Entry 9B6R (electron microscopy, 3.19 A resolution); this record covers chains D and F of the 8 polymer chains in the assembly.

# Chain D (and F)
Molecule: Capsid protein VP1
Source organism: Adeno-associated virus
Notes: chain F of this document is another copy of the same molecule, construct and numbering; everything in this record applies to it too
Reference sequence: Q6JC22 (Q6JC22_9VIRU); numbering as in UniProt (aligned over 203-736)
Amino-acid sequence (534 residues; each row starts with the number of its first residue):
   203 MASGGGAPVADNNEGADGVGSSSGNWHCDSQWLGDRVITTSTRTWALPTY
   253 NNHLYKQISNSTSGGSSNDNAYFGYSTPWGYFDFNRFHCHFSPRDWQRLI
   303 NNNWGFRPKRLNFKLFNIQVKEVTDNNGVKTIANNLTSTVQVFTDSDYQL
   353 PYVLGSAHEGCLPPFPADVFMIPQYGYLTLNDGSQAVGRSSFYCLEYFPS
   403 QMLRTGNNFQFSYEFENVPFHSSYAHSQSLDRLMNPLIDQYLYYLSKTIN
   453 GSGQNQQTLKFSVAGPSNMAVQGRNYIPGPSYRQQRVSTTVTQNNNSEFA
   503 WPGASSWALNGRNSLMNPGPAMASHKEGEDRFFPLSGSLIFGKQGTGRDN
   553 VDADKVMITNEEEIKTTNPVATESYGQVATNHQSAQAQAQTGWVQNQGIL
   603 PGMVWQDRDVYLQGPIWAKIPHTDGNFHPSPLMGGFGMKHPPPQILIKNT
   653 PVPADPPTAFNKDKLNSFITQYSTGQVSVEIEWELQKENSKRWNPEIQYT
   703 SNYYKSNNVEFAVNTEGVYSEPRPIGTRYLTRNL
Unresolved in the structure: 203-242, 293-319, 427-477, 680-736 (chain F: 203-221, 338-339, 399-410, 655-669)
Reported in the primary citation:
  - mutagenesis - Q588R: abolished binding to Fab1-1

# How chain D and chain F interact
Pairs across the interface (243; chain D residue first):
  Ile260(D) - Pro438(F)  hydrophobic
  Ile260(D) - Leu439(F)  hydrophobic
  Ser268(D) - Ser469(F)
  Asp271(D) - Arg434(F)  hydrogen bond (backbone-side chain)
  Asn272(D) - Arg434(F)
  Asn272(D) - Asn470(F)  hydrogen bond
  Asn272(D) - Met471(F)  hydrogen bond (side chain-backbone)
  Asn272(D) - Ala472(F)  hydrogen bond (side chain-backbone)
  Ala273(D) - Arg434(F)  hydrogen bond (backbone-side chain)
  Tyr274(D) - Arg434(F)
  Tyr274(D) - Pro468(F)
  Tyr274(D) - Met471(F)  hydrophobic
  Ser278(D) - Leu439(F)
  Tyr283(D) - Asn437(F)  hydrogen bond
  Arg288(D) - Tyr443(F)
  Gln351(D) - Asn691(F)  hydrogen bond (side chain-backbone)
  Gln351(D) - Lys693(F)
  Gln351(D) - Asn735(F)  hydrogen bond (backbone-side chain)
  Leu352(D) - Asn735(F)  hydrogen bond (backbone-side chain)
  Pro353(D) - Gln430(F)
  Pro353(D) - Asn735(F)
  Val355(D) - Asn437(F)
  Gly357(D) - Asn477(F)  hydrogen bond (backbone-side chain)
  Ser358(D) - Leu435(F)
  Ser358(D) - Met436(F)
  Ser358(D) - Gln442(F)  hydrogen bond (backbone-side chain)
  Ala359(D) - Gln442(F)
  Ala359(D) - Tyr443(F)  hydrogen bond (backbone-backbone)
  His360(D) - Met436(F)
  His360(D) - Asn437(F)  hydrogen bond (side chain-backbone)
  His360(D) - Ile440(F)  hydrogen bond (side chain-backbone)
  His360(D) - Asp441(F)  hydrogen bond (side chain-backbone)
  His360(D) - Tyr443(F)
  Glu361(D) - Ile440(F)
  Glu361(D) - Asp441(F)  hydrogen bond (backbone-backbone)
  Glu361(D) - Tyr443(F)
  Gln376(D) - Asn437(F)  hydrogen bond (backbone-side chain)
  Gln376(D) - Leu439(F)
  Gly378(D) - Asn437(F)
  Gly378(D) - Pro438(F)
  Gly378(D) - Leu439(F)
  Tyr379(D) - Pro438(F)
  Leu380(D) - Gln430(F)  hydrogen bond (backbone-side chain)
  Leu380(D) - Arg434(F)
  Leu380(D) - Met436(F)  hydrophobic
  Leu380(D) - Pro438(F)  hydrophobic
  Leu380(D) - Met471(F)  hydrophobic
  Thr381(D) - Ser429(F)
  Leu382(D) - His428(F)
  Leu382(D) - Ser429(F)  hydrogen bond (backbone-backbone)
  Leu382(D) - Gln430(F)
  Leu382(D) - Ser431(F)
  Leu382(D) - Thr568(F)
  Asp384(D) - Glu529(F)
  Gly390(D) - Arg694(F)
  Gly390(D) - Ile699(F)
  Arg391(D) - Ala427(F)
  Arg391(D) - Ser429(F)
  Arg391(D) - Glu565(F)  salt bridge
  Arg391(D) - Ile699(F)
  Arg391(D) - Arg730(F)
  Arg391(D) - Thr733(F)
  Ser392(D) - Arg694(F)  hydrogen bond (backbone-side chain)
  Ser392(D) - Asn696(F)  hydrogen bond (backbone-side chain)
  Ser393(D) - Ser429(F)
  Ser393(D) - Arg694(F)
  Ser393(D) - Thr733(F)
  Phe394(D) - Trp695(F)  hydrogen bond (backbone-backbone)
  Phe394(D) - Asn696(F)
  Tyr395(D) - Arg694(F)
  Tyr395(D) - Asn735(F)  hydrogen bond
  Tyr399(D) - Lys693(F)
  Tyr399(D) - Trp695(F)  hydrophobic
  Phe400(D) - Lys693(F)
  Pro482(D) - Leu602(F)  hydrophobic
  Pro482(D) - Pro603(F)
  Tyr484(D) - Gly578(F)
  Tyr484(D) - Gln579(F)  hydrogen bond (side chain-backbone)
  Tyr484(D) - Val580(F)
  Tyr484(D) - Gln599(F)
  Arg485(D) - Ala581(F)
  Arg485(D) - Thr582(F)
  Arg485(D) - Asn583(F)
  Gln486(D) - Ala581(F)
  Gln487(D) - Ala581(F)
  Gln487(D) - Asn583(F)
  Gln487(D) - Gln585(F)  hydrogen bond (side chain-backbone)
  Gln487(D) - Ala591(F)
  Arg488(D) - His584(F)  hydrogen bond
  Arg488(D) - Gln585(F)  hydrogen bond (backbone-side chain)
  Val489(D) - Leu461(F)  hydrophobic
  Val489(D) - Gln585(F)
  Ser490(D) - Leu461(F)
  Val493(D) - Gln459(F)
  Val493(D) - Leu461(F)  hydrophobic
  Gln495(D) - Ser586(F)
  Gln495(D) - Ala587(F)  hydrogen bond (backbone-backbone)
  Asn496(D) - Gln459(F)
  Asn496(D) - Leu461(F)
  Asn496(D) - Gln585(F)
  Asn497(D) - Gln459(F)
  Asn497(D) - Ser586(F)
  Asn497(D) - Ala587(F)
  Asn497(D) - Ala589(F)  hydrogen bond (side chain-backbone)
  Asn497(D) - Gln590(F)
  Asn498(D) - Ile451(F)
  Asn498(D) - Gly455(F)  hydrogen bond (side chain-backbone)
  Asn498(D) - Gln456(F)
  Asn498(D) - Asn457(F)
  Asn498(D) - Gln458(F)
  Asn498(D) - Gln459(F)
  Ser499(D) - Thr450(F)  hydrogen bond (backbone-side chain)
  Ser499(D) - Ile451(F)
  Glu500(D) - Ser448(F)
  Glu500(D) - Lys449(F)
  Glu500(D) - Thr450(F)  hydrogen bond (side chain-backbone)
  Glu500(D) - Ile451(F)
  Phe501(D) - Thr450(F)  hydrogen bond (backbone-side chain)
  Phe501(D) - Gln585(F)
  Phe501(D) - Ala591(F)  hydrophobic
  Ala502(D) - Leu447(F)
  Ala502(D) - Ser448(F)
  Ala502(D) - Thr450(F)
  Pro504(D) - Thr593(F)
  Gly505(D) - Thr593(F)
  Ser507(D) - Gln579(F)
  Ser507(D) - Ala581(F)
  Ser508(D) - Tyr577(F)
  Ser508(D) - Gly578(F)
  Ser508(D) - Gln579(F)  hydrogen bond (backbone-backbone)
  Trp509(D) - Asp433(F)
  Trp509(D) - Arg476(F)
  Trp509(D) - Ile479(F)
  Trp509(D) - Pro480(F)
  Trp509(D) - Tyr577(F)
  Ala510(D) - Tyr577(F)  hydrogen bond (backbone-backbone)
  Leu511(D) - Leu432(F)  hydrophobic
  Leu511(D) - Lys567(F)
  Leu511(D) - Thr568(F)
  Leu511(D) - Asn570(F)
  Asn512(D) - Glu529(F)
  Asn512(D) - Lys567(F)
  Gly513(D) - Lys528(F)
  Arg514(D) - Ser431(F)  hydrogen bond
  Arg514(D) - Asp433(F)  salt bridge
  Arg514(D) - Arg434(F)
  Asn515(D) - Ala472(F)
  Ser516(D) - Asp433(F)
  Ser516(D) - Ala472(F)
  Ser516(D) - Arg476(F)
  Leu517(D) - Ala472(F)  hydrogen bond (backbone-backbone)
  Leu517(D) - Val473(F)
  Asn519(D) - Val473(F)
  Asn519(D) - Gln474(F)
  Asn519(D) - Gly475(F)
  Asn519(D) - Arg476(F)  hydrogen bond (backbone-backbone)
  Pro520(D) - Arg476(F)
  Phe535(D) - Leu461(F)  hydrophobic
  Leu541(D) - Leu444(F)  hydrophobic
  Ile542(D) - Leu444(F)
  Ile542(D) - Tyr445(F)  hydrogen bond (backbone-backbone)
  Ile542(D) - Phe463(F)  hydrophobic
  Phe543(D) - Tyr443(F)  hydrophobic
  Phe543(D) - Leu444(F)  hydrophobic
  Phe543(D) - Tyr445(F)
  Gly544(D) - Tyr445(F)
  Thr548(D) - Tyr445(F)
  Gly549(D) - Tyr445(F)
  Arg550(D) - Asp441(F)  salt bridge
  Arg550(D) - Ser464(F)
  Arg550(D) - Val465(F)  hydrogen bond (backbone-backbone)
  Arg550(D) - Ser469(F)
  Asp551(D) - Phe463(F)
  Asn552(D) - Ser448(F)  hydrogen bond
  Asn552(D) - Lys449(F)
  Asn552(D) - Phe463(F)  hydrogen bond (backbone-backbone)
  Asn552(D) - Ser464(F)  hydrogen bond (backbone-side chain)
  Val553(D) - Lys462(F)
  Val553(D) - Phe463(F)  hydrogen bond (backbone-backbone)
  Asp554(D) - Leu461(F)
  Asp554(D) - Lys462(F)  salt bridge
  Asp554(D) - Phe463(F)
  Ala555(D) - Leu461(F)  hydrogen bond (backbone-backbone)
  Ala555(D) - Phe463(F)  hydrophobic
  Val558(D) - Tyr445(F)  hydrophobic
  Val558(D) - Phe463(F)  hydrophobic
  Thr574(D) - His584(F)  hydrogen bond (backbone-side chain)
  Glu575(D) - His584(F)  salt bridge
  Gln597(D) - Val580(F)
  Gln597(D) - Ala581(F)
  Asn598(D) - Val596(F)
  Asn598(D) - Asn598(F)
  Asn598(D) - Gln599(F)  hydrogen bond
  Gln599(D) - Leu602(F)
  Gly600(D) - Ile601(F)
  Ile601(D) - Ile601(F)  hydrogen bond (backbone-backbone)
  Ile601(D) - Pro603(F)
  Trp607(D) - Pro603(F)
  Gln615(D) - Tyr443(F)
  Gly616(D) - Tyr443(F)
  Pro617(D) - Tyr443(F)
  Ala620(D) - Asn477(F)
  Lys621(D) - Tyr478(F)
  Lys621(D) - Leu736(F)
  Ile622(D) - Tyr478(F)
  Pro623(D) - Tyr478(F)
  Pro623(D) - Leu736(F)  hydrophobic
  His624(D) - Tyr426(F)  hydrogen bond
  His624(D) - His428(F)  hydrogen bond (backbone-side chain)
  His624(D) - Arg734(F)  hydrogen bond
  His624(D) - Leu736(F)
  Thr625(D) - His428(F)
  Thr625(D) - Val606(F)
  Thr625(D) - Trp607(F)
  Thr625(D) - Gln608(F)
  Thr625(D) - Leu736(F)
  Asp626(D) - Ser424(F)  hydrogen bond
  Asp626(D) - Trp607(F)
  Asp626(D) - Gln608(F)
  Asp626(D) - Asp609(F)
  Asp626(D) - His630(F)
  Asp626(D) - Arg730(F)  salt bridge
  Gly627(D) - Val606(F)
  Gly627(D) - Trp607(F)  hydrogen bond (backbone-backbone)
  Asn628(D) - Met605(F)
  Asn628(D) - Val606(F)
  Asn628(D) - Trp607(F)
  Phe629(D) - Ile601(F)  hydrophobic
  Phe629(D) - Pro603(F)
  Phe629(D) - Gly604(F)  hydrogen bond (backbone-backbone)
  Phe629(D) - Met605(F)  hydrogen bond (backbone-backbone)
  Phe629(D) - Phe629(F)  hydrophobic
  His630(D) - Gly604(F)
  Pro631(D) - Tyr478(F)  hydrogen bond (backbone-side chain)
  Pro633(D) - Asn477(F)
  Pro633(D) - Tyr478(F)
  Leu634(D) - Asn477(F)  hydrogen bond (backbone-backbone)
  Leu634(D) - Ile479(F)  hydrophobic
  Leu634(D) - Pro603(F)
  Met635(D) - Leu444(F)  hydrophobic
  Met635(D) - Gly475(F)
  Met635(D) - Asn477(F)  hydrogen bond (backbone-side chain)
  Gly639(D) - Tyr478(F)
Also at the interface, not in a pair above, chain D (125 interface residues in all): Asn270, Tyr277, Asp349, Tyr350, Tyr354, Pro375, Tyr377, Asn383, Val389, Cys396, Thr491, Thr494, Trp503, Ala506, Met518, Pro522, Leu537, Ile560, Ser632
Also at the interface, not in a pair above, chain F (105 interface residues in all): Phe422, Thr460, Thr569, Pro571, Val572, Ser576, Gln592, Gly600, Ser692, Tyr731

# In short
125 residues of chain D and 105 residues of chain F are in contact, with 58 hydrogen bonds and 6 salt bridges.
Polar pairs include Arg391(D)-Glu565(F), Arg514(D)-Asp433(F) and Arg550(D)-Asp441(F). The paper reports that
Q588R of chain D abolishes binding to Fab1-1.
Chain D and chain F are both Capsid protein VP1 (Adeno-associated virus); the structure, Fab1-5 in complex
with the capsid of Adeno-associated virus type 9, was determined by electron microscopy (same publication as
9B6N, 9B6O, 9B6Q, 9B6S, 9B6T, 9B7K and 9 further entries).
